Entry 6HUC (X-ray diffraction, 3.00 A resolution); this record covers chains B and C of the 28 polymer chains in the assembly.

[Chain B]
Protein: Proteasome subunit alpha type-3
Organism: Saccharomyces cerevisiae (strain ATCC 204508 / S288c)
Notes: EC 3.4.25.1
Reference sequence: P23638 (PSA3_YEAST); residues 0-257 here correspond to UniProt positions 1-258 (UniProt number = residue number + 1)
Amino-acid sequence (258 residues; row label = number of the first residue in the row; numbering starts at 0):
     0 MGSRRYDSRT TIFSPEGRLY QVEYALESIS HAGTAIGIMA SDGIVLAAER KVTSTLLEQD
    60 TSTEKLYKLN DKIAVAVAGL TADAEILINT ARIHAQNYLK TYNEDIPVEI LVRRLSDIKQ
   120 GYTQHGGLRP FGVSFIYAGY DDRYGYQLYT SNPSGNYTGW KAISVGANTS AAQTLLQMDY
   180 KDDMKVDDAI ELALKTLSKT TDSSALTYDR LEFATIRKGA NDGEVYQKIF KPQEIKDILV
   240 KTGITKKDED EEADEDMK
Not modelled in the structure: 0, 245-257
Swiss-Prot annotation at these positions:
  - cross-link (Glycyl lysine isopeptide (Lys-Gly)): Lys99 (interchain with G-Cter in ubiquitin), Lys198 (interchain with G-Cter in ubiquitin), Lys230 (interchain with G-Cter in ubiquitin)

[Chain C]
Protein: Proteasome subunit alpha type-4
Organism: Saccharomyces cerevisiae (strain ATCC 204508 / S288c)
Notes: EC 3.4.25.1
Reference sequence: P40303 (PSA4_YEAST); residues -1 to 252 here correspond to UniProt positions 1-254 (UniProt number = residue number + 2)
Amino-acid sequence (254 residues; each row starts with the number of its first residue; numbers below 1 keep their minus sign (Met-1 is residue -1)):
    -1 MSGYDRALSI FSPDGHIFQV EYALEAVKRG TCAVGVKGKN CVVLGCERRS TLKLQDTRIT
    59 PSKVSKIDSH VVLSFSGLNA DSRILIEKAR VEAQSHRLTL EDPVTVEYLT RYVAGVQQRY
   119 TQSGGVRPFG VSTLIAGFDP RDDEPKLYQT EPSGIYSSWS AQTIGRNSKT VREFLEKNYD
   179 RKEPPATVEE CVKLTVRSLL EVVQTGAKNI EITVVKPDSD IVALSSEEIN QYVTQIEQEK
   239 QEQQEQDKKK KSNH
Not modelled in the structure: -1 to 0, 241-252
Swiss-Prot annotation at these positions:
  - modified residue: Thr58 (Phosphothreonine)

[How chain B and chain C interact]
Residue-residue contacts (72):
  Arg3(B) with Arg4(C)
  Asp6(B) with Tyr2(C), hydrogen bond; Arg4(C), salt bridge
  Arg8(B) with Arg4(C)
  Thr10(B) with Leu6(C); Arg125(C)
  Ile11(B) with Gln17(C)
  Phe12(B) with Gln17(C); Tyr20(C), hydrophobic; Ala21(C), hydrophobic; Ala24(C), hydrophobic; Leu76(C), hydrophobic; Arg125(C); Pro126(C); Gly128(C)
  Ser13(B) with Tyr20(C)
  Pro14(B) with Tyr20(C), hydrophobic; Glu23(C)
  Glu15(B) with Glu23(C); Arg27(C), hydrogen bond (backbone-side chain)
  Gly16(B) with Tyr20(C); Glu23(C); Ala24(C); Arg27(C), hydrogen bond (backbone-side chain)
  Arg17(B) with Arg27(C)
  Leu18(B) with Arg125(C)
  Met38(B) with Asp54(C)
  Arg112(B) with Arg81(C)
  Ser115(B) with Arg81(C), hydrogen bond (backbone-side chain)
  Asp116(B) with Arg81(C), salt bridge
  Gln119(B) with Ala78(C); Asp79(C); Ile82(C)
  Thr122(B) with Arg125(C), hydrogen bond (backbone-side chain)
  Gln123(B) with Tyr118(C); Gly123(C); Val124(C); Arg125(C), hydrogen bond (backbone-backbone); Phe127(C)
  His124(B) with Gly123(C); Val124(C)
  Gly125(B) with Tyr2(C); Gly123(C)
  Gly126(B) with Tyr2(C)
  Tyr143(B) with Arg56(C), hydrogen bond (backbone-side chain); Ile57(C), hydrophobic
  Tyr145(B) with Arg56(C), hydrogen bond (backbone-side chain)
  Gln146(B) with Ile57(C)
  Leu147(B) with Ile57(C)
  Tyr148(B) with Ile57(C)
  Ser153(B) with Ala78(C)
  Gly154(B) with Ala78(C); Arg81(C), hydrogen bond (backbone-side chain)
  Asn155(B) with Asn77(C), hydrogen bond; Ala78(C)
  Tyr156(B) with Pro59(C), hydrophobic; Arg81(C)
  Gly158(B) with Gln53(C); Asp54(C), hydrogen bond (backbone-backbone); Ile57(C); Thr58(C), hydrogen bond (backbone-side chain)
  Trp159(B) with Leu50(C), hydrophobic; Lys51(C); Leu52(C); Gln53(C); Asp54(C)
  Lys160(B) with Leu52(C), hydrogen bond (backbone-backbone); Gln53(C)
  Ala161(B) with Leu52(C)
  Gln172(B) with Leu52(C)
  Leu175(B) with Leu52(C), hydrophobic
  Gln176(B) with Leu52(C)
Also at the interface, not in a pair above, chain B (41 interface residues in all): Glu108, Thr157, Tyr179

[In short]
Chain B and chain C form an interface of 41 and 31 residues respectively, with 13 hydrogen bonds and 2 salt
bridges. Polar pairs include Asp6(B)-Arg4(C), Asp116(B)-Arg81(C) and Asp6(B)-Tyr2(C).
Chain B is Proteasome subunit alpha type-3 and chain C is Proteasome subunit alpha type-4, both from
Saccharomyces cerevisiae (strain ATCC 204508 / S288c); the structure, Yeast 20S proteasome with human beta2c
(S171G) in complex with 18, was determined by X-ray diffraction, deposited together with 6HTB, 6HTC, 6HTD,
6HTP, 6HTR, 6HUB and 30 further entries.
